6LSB - chains A and B; structure by X-ray diffraction, 2.00 A resolution.

== Chain A ==
Molecule: Histone acetyltransferase KAT6A
From: Homo sapiens
Notes: EC 2.3.1.48; fragment: DPF domain of MOZ
Reference sequence: Q92794 (KAT6A_HUMAN); numbering as in UniProt (aligned over 194-323)
Sequence (131 residues; row label = number of the first residue in the row):
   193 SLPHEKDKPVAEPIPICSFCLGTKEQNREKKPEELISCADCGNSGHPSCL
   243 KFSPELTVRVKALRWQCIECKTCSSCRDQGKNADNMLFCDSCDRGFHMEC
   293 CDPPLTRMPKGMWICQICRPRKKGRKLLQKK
Disordered / not traced: 314-323
Sequence notes: expression tag (193)
UniProt features mapped onto this chain:
  - zinc finger: Ile-206 to Cys-265 (PHD-type 1), Cys-259 to Arg-313 (PHD-type 2)
Bound ions: Zn2+ site 1: Cys-209, Cys-212, His-238, Cys-241; Zn2+ site 2: Cys-230, Cys-233, Cys-259, Cys-262; Zn2+ site 3: Cys-265, Cys-268, His-289, Cys-292; Zn2+ site 4: Cys-281, Cys-284, Cys-307, Cys-310
From the paper describing this entry:
  - conformationally variable residues: Ser-210, Asn-235, Glu-261
  - specificity-determining residues: Leu-242
  - mutagenesis - L242I (2.4-fold): increased binding to Histone H3 (chain B)
  - mutagenesis - N235S: unchanged binding to Histone H3 (chain B)
  - mutagenesis - L242I (2.4-fold): increased binding to H3K14bz

== Chain B ==
Molecule: Histone H3
Notes: fragment: histone H3 peptide
Sequence (26 residues; row label = number of the first residue in the row):
     1 ARTKQTARKSTGGKAPRKQLATKAAX
Modified / non-standard residues: Lys-14 ((2S)-2-azanyl-6-benzamido-hexanoic acid; LBZ); NH2 (amino group) at position 26

== Chain A / chain B interface ==
Pairs across the interface (48; chain A residue first):
  Ile-208(A) / Leu-20(B)  hydrophobic
  Ile-208(A) / Lys-23(B)
  Ile-208(A) / Ala-24(B)
  Ser-210(A) / Lys-14(B)
  Ser-210(A) / Ala-15(B)  hydrogen bond (backbone-backbone)
  Phe-211(A) / Thr-11(B)
  Phe-211(A) / Gly-13(B)
  Phe-211(A) / Lys-14(B)
  Phe-211(A) / Ala-15(B)
  Leu-213(A) / Ala-15(B)  hydrophobic
  Leu-213(A) / Gln-19(B)
  Leu-213(A) / Leu-20(B)  hydrophobic
  Leu-213(A) / Lys-23(B)  hydrogen bond (backbone-side chain)
  Thr-215(A) / Lys-23(B)
  Asn-235(A) / Lys-14(B)
  Ser-236(A) / Lys-14(B)
  Gly-237(A) / Lys-14(B)
  Cys-241(A) / Thr-11(B)
  Leu-242(A) / Lys-14(B)
  Lys-243(A) / Ser-10(B)  hydrogen bond (side chain-backbone)
  Leu-248(A) / Arg-2(B)
  Trp-257(A) / Lys-14(B)
  Cys-259(A) / Lys-14(B)
  Ile-260(A) / Lys-4(B)  hydrogen bond (backbone-side chain)
  Ile-260(A) / Arg-8(B)
  Glu-261(A) / Lys-4(B)
  Glu-261(A) / Arg-8(B)  salt bridge
  Glu-261(A) / Lys-14(B)
  Lys-263(A) / Lys-4(B)  hydrogen bond (backbone-side chain)
  Gln-271(A) / Lys-4(B)
  Ala-275(A) / Lys-4(B)
  Asp-276(A) / Thr-3(B)  hydrogen bond (backbone-side chain)
  Asp-276(A) / Lys-4(B)  hydrogen bond (backbone-backbone)
  Asp-276(A) / Gln-5(B)  hydrogen bond (backbone-backbone)
  Asp-276(A) / Arg-8(B)  salt bridge
  Met-278(A) / Thr-3(B)
  Met-278(A) / Lys-4(B)  hydrogen bond (backbone-backbone)
  Leu-279(A) / Ala-1(B)  hydrophobic
  Leu-279(A) / Arg-2(B)
  Phe-280(A) / Arg-2(B)  hydrogen bond (backbone-backbone)
  Phe-280(A) / Lys-4(B)
  Cys-281(A) / Arg-2(B)  hydrogen bond (backbone-side chain)
  Asp-282(A) / Arg-2(B)  salt bridge
  Asp-285(A) / Arg-2(B)  salt bridge
  Met-300(A) / Thr-3(B)
  Pro-301(A) / Ala-1(B)
  Gly-303(A) / Ala-1(B)  hydrogen bond (backbone-backbone)
  Trp-305(A) / Ala-1(B)  hydrophobic
Other interface residues (no listed pair), chain A (35 interface residues in all): Cys-209, Gly-214, Ile-228, Asn-277, Lys-302
Other interface residues (no listed pair), chain B (16 interface residues in all): Ala-7
The authors on this interface:
  - interface residues, chain A: Ser-210(A), Phe-211(A), Ile-228(A), Asn-235(A), Leu-242(A), Trp-257(A), Cys-259(A)
  - interface residues, chain B: Arg-2(B), Lys-4(B)

== Summary ==
Chain A and chain B form an interface of 35 and 16 residues respectively, with 12 hydrogen bonds and 4 salt
bridges. Polar contacts include Glu-261(A)/Arg-8(B), Asp-276(A)/Arg-8(B) and Asp-282(A)/Arg-2(B). From the
paper: L242I of chain A increases binding to Histone H3 (chain B); interface residues Ser-210(A), Phe-211(A)
and Arg-2(B) among others.
Here chain A is Histone acetyltransferase KAT6A (Homo sapiens) and chain B is Histone H3. Entry 6LSB (Crystal
Structure of DPF domain of MOZ in complex with H3K14bz peptide) was determined by X-ray diffraction (same
publication as 6LS6 and 6LSD).
